Entry 1XZ8 (X-ray diffraction, 2.80 A resolution); this record covers chains A and B.

# Chain A (and B)
Molecule: PyrR bifunctional protein
Source organism: Bacillus caldolyticus
Notes: EC 2.4.2.9; chain B of this document is another copy of the same molecule, construct and numbering; everything in this record applies to it too
UniProtKB: P41007 (PYRR_BACCL); residues 1-179 here = UniProt positions 1-179
Chain sequence (179 residues; numbered 1 to 179; the number before each row is that of its first residue):
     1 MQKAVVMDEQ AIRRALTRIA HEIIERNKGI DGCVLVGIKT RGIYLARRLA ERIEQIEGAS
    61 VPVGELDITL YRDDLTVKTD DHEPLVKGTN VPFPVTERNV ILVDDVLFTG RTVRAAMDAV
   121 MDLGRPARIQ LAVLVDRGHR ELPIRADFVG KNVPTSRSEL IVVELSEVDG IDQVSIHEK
Unresolved in the structure: 74-90 (chain B: 73-90)
Metal / ion sites: Mg2+: Asp104, Asp105 (together with guanosine-3'-monophosphate)
Small-molecule neighbours:
  - guanosine-3'-monophosphate (3GP): Lys39, Arg41, Asp104, Asp105, Val106, Leu160
  - guanosine-5'-monophosphate (5GP): Lys39, Tyr71, Asp104, Asp105, Val106, Leu107, Phe108, Thr109, Gly110, Arg111, Thr112, Arg137, Leu160, Ile161
Swiss-Prot annotation at these positions:
  - motif: Val100 to Thr112 (PRPP-binding)
  - binding site (substrate): Thr40, Arg41, Asp104 to Thr112, Arg137
From the paper describing this entry:
  - binding site for uridine-5'-monophosphate: Thr109, Gly110, Arg111, Thr112, Arg137, Ile161
  - binding site for guanosine-5'-monophosphate: Arg137, Ile161
  - binding site for guanosine-3'-monophosphate: Phe93, Val95, Thr96
  - Mg2+ coordination: Asp104, Asp105

# Chain A / chain B interface
Residue-residue contacts (36):
  Arg111(A) with Pro126(B), hydrogen bond (side chain-backbone); Ala127(B), hydrogen bond (side chain-backbone)
  Arg114(A) with Met117(B); Asp118(B), salt bridge; Met121(B), hydrogen bond
  Met117(A) with Met117(B), hydrophobic
  Asp118(A) with Arg114(B), salt bridge; Asp118(B)
  Met121(A) with Arg114(B), hydrogen bond
  Pro126(A) with Arg111(B), hydrogen bond (backbone-side chain)
  Ala127(A) with Arg111(B), hydrogen bond (backbone-side chain); Glu141(B)
  Arg128(A) with Arg111(B); Glu141(B)
  Ile129(A) with Glu141(B), hydrogen bond (backbone-backbone); Leu142(B); Pro143(B)
  Leu131(A) with Pro143(B), hydrophobic
  Arg140(A) with Arg128(B)
  Glu141(A) with Ala127(B); Arg128(B); Ile129(B), hydrogen bond (backbone-backbone)
  Leu142(A) with Met121(B), hydrophobic; Ile129(B); Arg145(B), hydrogen bond (backbone-side chain)
  Pro143(A) with Met117(B); Ile129(B); Leu131(B), hydrophobic; Pro143(B); Ile144(B); Arg145(B), hydrogen bond (backbone-backbone)
  Ile144(A) with Pro143(B); Arg145(B), hydrogen bond (backbone-side chain)
  Arg145(A) with Pro143(B), hydrogen bond (backbone-backbone); Ile144(B), hydrogen bond (side chain-backbone); Arg145(B)
Interface residues without a listed pair, chain A (18 interface residues in all): Val113, Asp147
Interface residues without a listed pair, chain B (18 interface residues in all): Val113, Arg140, Asp147

# Overview
Chain A and chain B each contribute 18 residues to their interface; the contacts include 13 hydrogen bonds and
2 salt bridges. Among the polar pairs are Arg114(A)-Asp118(B), Arg111(A)-Pro126(B) and Arg111(A)-Ala127(B).
From the paper: a binding site for uridine-5'-monophosphate at Thr109(A), Gly110(A) and Arg111(A) among
others; a binding site for guanosine-3'-monophosphate at Phe93(A), Val95(A) and Thr96(A).
Both chains are PyrR bifunctional protein (Bacillus caldolyticus). Entry 1XZ8 (Pyrr, The Regulator Of The
Pyrimidine Biosynthetic Operon In Bacillus caldolyticus, Nucleotide-bound form) was determined by X-ray
diffraction (same publication as 1XZN and 1NON).
